PDB entry 5T8F | X-ray diffraction, 2.91 A resolution | chains A and B

Chain A:
Molecule: Phosphatidylinositol 4,5-bisphosphate 3-kinase catalytic subunit delta isoform
Organism: Homo sapiens
Notes: EC 2.7.1.153
UniProtKB: O00329 (PK3CD_HUMAN); residue numbers follow UniProt; this construct covers 17-1031
Amino-acid sequence (1015 residues; numbered 17 to 1031; the number before each row is that of its first residue):
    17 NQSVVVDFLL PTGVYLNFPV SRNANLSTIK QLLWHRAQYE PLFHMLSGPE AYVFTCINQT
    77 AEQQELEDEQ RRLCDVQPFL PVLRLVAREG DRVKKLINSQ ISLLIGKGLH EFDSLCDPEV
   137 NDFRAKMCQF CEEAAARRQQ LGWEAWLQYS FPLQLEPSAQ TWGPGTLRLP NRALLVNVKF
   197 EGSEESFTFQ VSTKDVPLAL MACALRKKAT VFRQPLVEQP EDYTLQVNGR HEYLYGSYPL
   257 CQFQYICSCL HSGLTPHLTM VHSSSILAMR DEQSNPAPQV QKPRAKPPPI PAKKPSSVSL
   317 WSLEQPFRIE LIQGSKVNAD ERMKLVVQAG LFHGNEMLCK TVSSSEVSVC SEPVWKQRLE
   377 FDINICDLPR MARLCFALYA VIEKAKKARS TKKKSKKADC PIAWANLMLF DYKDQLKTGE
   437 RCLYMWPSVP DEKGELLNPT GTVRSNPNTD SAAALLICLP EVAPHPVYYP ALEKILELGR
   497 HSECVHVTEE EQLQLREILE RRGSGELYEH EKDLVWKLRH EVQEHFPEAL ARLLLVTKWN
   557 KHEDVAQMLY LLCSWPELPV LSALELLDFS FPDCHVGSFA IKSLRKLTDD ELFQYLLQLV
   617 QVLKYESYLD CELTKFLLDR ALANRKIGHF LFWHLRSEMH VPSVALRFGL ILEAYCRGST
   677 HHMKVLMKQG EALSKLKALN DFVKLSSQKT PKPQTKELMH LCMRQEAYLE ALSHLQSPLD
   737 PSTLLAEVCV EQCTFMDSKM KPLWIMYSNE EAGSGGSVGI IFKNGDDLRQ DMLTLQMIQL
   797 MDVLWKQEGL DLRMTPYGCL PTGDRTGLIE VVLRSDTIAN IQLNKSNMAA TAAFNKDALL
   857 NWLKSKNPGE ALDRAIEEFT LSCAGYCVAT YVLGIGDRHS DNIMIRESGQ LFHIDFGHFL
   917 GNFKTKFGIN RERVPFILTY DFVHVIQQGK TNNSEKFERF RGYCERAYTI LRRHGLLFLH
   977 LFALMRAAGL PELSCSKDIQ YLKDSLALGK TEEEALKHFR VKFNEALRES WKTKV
Unresolved in the structure: 174-184, 226-233, 290-314, 402-414, 498-504, 518-523, 769-771, 841-852, 919-927
Small-molecule neighbours: taselisib (799; 2-methyl-2-(4-{2-[3-methyl-1-(propan-2-yl)-1H-1,2,4-triazol-5-yl]-5,6-dihydroimidazo[1,2-d][1,4]benzoxazepin-9-yl}-1H-pyrazol-1-yl)propanamide): Met752, Pro758, Trp760, Ile777, Lys779, Leu784, Asp787, Tyr813, Ile825, Glu826, Val827, Val828, Ser831, Asp832, Met900, Phe908, Ile910, Asp911
Curated features (UniProtKB/Swiss-Prot):
  - region: Phe751 to Lys757 (G-loop), Gly890 to Asn898 (Catalytic loop), His909 to Thr935 (Activation loop)
  - modified residue: Tyr524 (Phosphotyrosine)
  - natural variant: Glu1021 (E1021K: In IMD14A)
  - mutagenesis: Arg894 (R894P: Abolishes lipid and protein kinase activities)

Chain B:
Molecule: Phosphatidylinositol 3-kinase regulatory subunit alpha
Organism: Bos taurus
Notes: fragment: pi3-kinase p110 delta and p85 fragment
UniProtKB: P23727 (P85A_BOVIN); residues 431-599 here = UniProt positions 431-599
Amino-acid sequence (169 residues; each row starts with the number of its first residue):
   431 YQQDQVVKED NIEAVGKKLH EYNTQFQEKS REYDRLYEDY TRTSQEIQMK RTAIEAFNET
   491 IKIFEEQCQT QERYSKEYIE KFKREGNETE IQRIMHNYEK LKSRISEIVD SRRRLEEDLK
   551 KQAAEYREID KRMNSIKPDL IQLRKTRDQY LMWLTQKGVR QKKLNEWLG
Curated features (UniProtKB/Swiss-Prot):
  - modified residue (Phosphotyrosine): Tyr467, Tyr580

How chain A and chain B interact:
Contacting residue pairs - 75 pairs, chain A then chain B:
  Asp23(A) - Arg534(B)  salt bridge
  Leu25(A) - Ile493(B)  hydrophobic
  Leu25(A) - Gln497(B)
  Leu25(A) - Leu531(B)  hydrophobic
  Leu26(A) - Gln497(B)  hydrogen bond (backbone-side chain)
  Pro27(A) - Thr500(B)
  Thr28(A) - Tyr504(B)
  Gly29(A) - Gln497(B)  hydrogen bond (backbone-side chain)
  Gly29(A) - Gln501(B)
  Val30(A) - Gln497(B)  hydrogen bond (backbone-side chain)
  Val30(A) - Asn527(B)
  Tyr31(A) - Asn527(B)  hydrogen bond (backbone-side chain)
  Tyr31(A) - Lys530(B)
  Tyr31(A) - Leu531(B)  hydrophobic
  Tyr31(A) - Arg534(B)
  Tyr55(A) - Arg523(B)  hydrogen bond (backbone-side chain)
  Glu56(A) - Arg523(B)
  Glu56(A) - Asn527(B)  hydrogen bond
  Pro57(A) - Arg523(B)
  Leu58(A) - Tyr504(B)  hydrophobic
  Met61(A) - Tyr504(B)
  Met61(A) - Tyr508(B)  hydrogen bond
  Ile73(A) - Glu489(B)
  Ile73(A) - Thr490(B)
  Ile73(A) - Ile493(B)  hydrophobic
  Ala77(A) - Thr482(B)
  Ala77(A) - Glu485(B)
  Ala77(A) - Ala486(B)
  Ala77(A) - Glu489(B)
  Gln79(A) - Glu489(B)  hydrogen bond
  Gln79(A) - Ile493(B)
  Phe95(A) - Ala483(B)
  Phe95(A) - Ala486(B)  hydrophobic
  Phe95(A) - Phe487(B)  hydrophobic
  Leu96(A) - Phe487(B)  hydrophobic
  Arg100(A) - Glu496(B)  salt bridge
  His126(A) - Glu485(B)  salt bridge
  Glu127(A) - Thr482(B)
  Lys332(A) - Arg557(B)
  Asn334(A) - Arg557(B)  hydrogen bond
  Asn334(A) - Asp560(B)  hydrogen bond
  Asn334(A) - Lys561(B)
  Asn334(A) - Asn564(B)  hydrogen bond (backbone-side chain)
  Ala335(A) - Lys561(B)
  Ser367(A) - Arg557(B)  hydrogen bond
  Asp415(A) - Ile571(B)
  Cys416(A) - Asn564(B)  hydrogen bond (side chain-backbone)
  Cys416(A) - Pro568(B)
  Pro417(A) - Lys567(B)  hydrogen bond (backbone-side chain)
  Pro417(A) - Ile571(B)
  Ile418(A) - Asn564(B)
  Ile418(A) - Lys567(B)  hydrogen bond (backbone-side chain)
  Pro443(A) - Tyr470(B)
  Ser444(A) - Tyr463(B)  hydrogen bond (backbone-side chain)
  Ser444(A) - Lys567(B)  hydrogen bond (backbone-side chain)
  Val445(A) - Tyr463(B)
  Pro446(A) - Tyr463(B)
  Pro446(A) - Leu570(B)  hydrophobic
  Pro446(A) - Ile571(B)  hydrophobic
  Pro446(A) - Arg574(B)  hydrogen bond (backbone-side chain)
  Asp447(A) - Arg574(B)  hydrogen bond (backbone-side chain)
  Glu448(A) - Arg574(B)
  Pro463(A) - Arg481(B)
  Asn464(A) - Ile477(B)
  Asn464(A) - Arg481(B)
  Asn464(A) - Tyr556(B)
  Thr465(A) - Arg481(B)
  Asp466(A) - Arg481(B)  salt bridge
  Ser467(A) - Arg481(B)
  Ser467(A) - Ala553(B)
  Ser467(A) - Tyr556(B)
  Ala468(A) - Tyr556(B)
  His656(A) - Gln475(B)
  Asp820(A) - Gln475(B)  hydrogen bond
  Arg821(A) - Glu468(B)  salt bridge
Other interface residues (no listed pair), chain A (48 interface residues in all): Thr71, Val98, Val333, Met339
Other interface residues (no listed pair), chain B (39 interface residues in all): Phe494, Ile524, Ile538

Overview:
Chain A and chain B form an interface of 48 and 39 residues respectively, with 20 hydrogen bonds and 5 salt
bridges. Among the polar pairs are Asp23(A)-Arg534(B), Arg100(A)-Glu496(B) and His126(A)-Glu485(B). Bound to
chain A: taselisib. UniProt lists one mutagenesis site on chain A.
Chain A is Phosphatidylinositol 4,5-bisphosphate 3-kinase catalytic subunit delta isoform (Homo sapiens) and
chain B is Phosphatidylinositol 3-kinase regulatory subunit alpha (Bos taurus); the structure,
p110delta/p85alpha with taselisib (GDC-0032), was determined by X-ray diffraction, deposited together with
5T8O, 5T8P and 5T8Q.
